Entry 3B1W (X-ray diffraction, 2.50 A resolution); this record covers chain A.

Chain A:
Molecule: Ferrous iron uptake transporter protein B
Organism: Streptococcus thermophilus
Notes: fragment: NFeoB
UniProtKB: Q5M586 (Q5M586_STRT2); numbering as in UniProt (aligned over 1-270)
Sequence (272 residues; numbered -1 to 270; the number before each row is that of its first residue; numbers below 1 keep their minus sign (Gly-1 is residue -1)):
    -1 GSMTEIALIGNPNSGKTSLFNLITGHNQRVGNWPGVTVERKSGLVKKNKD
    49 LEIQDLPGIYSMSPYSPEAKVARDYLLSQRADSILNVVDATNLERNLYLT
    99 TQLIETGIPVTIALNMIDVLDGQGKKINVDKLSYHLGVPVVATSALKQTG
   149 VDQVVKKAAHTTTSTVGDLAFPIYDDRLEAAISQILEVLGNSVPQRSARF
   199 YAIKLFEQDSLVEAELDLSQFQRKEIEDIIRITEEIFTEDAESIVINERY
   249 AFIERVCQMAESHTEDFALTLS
Disordered / not traced: -1, 262-270
Construct notes: expression tag (-1 to 0); engineered mutation Ala67 (Glu in Q5M586)
Small-molecule neighbours: GDP (guanosine-5'-diphosphate): Asn9, Pro10, Asn11, Ser12, Gly13, Lys14, Thr15, Ser16, Asn113, Met114, Asp116, Val117, Ser142, Ala143, Leu144

In short:
Ligands of chain A: GDP.
Chain A is Ferrous iron uptake transporter protein B (Streptococcus thermophilus); the structure, Crystal
structure of an S. thermophilus NFeoB E67A mutant bound to GDP, was determined by X-ray diffraction together
with 3B1V, 3B1X, 3B1Y and 3B1Z from the same study.
